Entry 8EOT (electron microscopy, 3.30 A resolution); this record covers chains D and T of the 9 polymer chains in the assembly.

== Chain D ==
Protein: DNA-directed RNA polymerase subunit beta'
Source organism: Mycobacterium tuberculosis H37Rv
Notes: EC 2.7.7.6
Reference sequence: P9WGY7 (RPOC_MYCTU); residue numbers follow UniProt; this construct covers 1-1316
Sequence (1316 residues; each row starts with the number of its first residue):
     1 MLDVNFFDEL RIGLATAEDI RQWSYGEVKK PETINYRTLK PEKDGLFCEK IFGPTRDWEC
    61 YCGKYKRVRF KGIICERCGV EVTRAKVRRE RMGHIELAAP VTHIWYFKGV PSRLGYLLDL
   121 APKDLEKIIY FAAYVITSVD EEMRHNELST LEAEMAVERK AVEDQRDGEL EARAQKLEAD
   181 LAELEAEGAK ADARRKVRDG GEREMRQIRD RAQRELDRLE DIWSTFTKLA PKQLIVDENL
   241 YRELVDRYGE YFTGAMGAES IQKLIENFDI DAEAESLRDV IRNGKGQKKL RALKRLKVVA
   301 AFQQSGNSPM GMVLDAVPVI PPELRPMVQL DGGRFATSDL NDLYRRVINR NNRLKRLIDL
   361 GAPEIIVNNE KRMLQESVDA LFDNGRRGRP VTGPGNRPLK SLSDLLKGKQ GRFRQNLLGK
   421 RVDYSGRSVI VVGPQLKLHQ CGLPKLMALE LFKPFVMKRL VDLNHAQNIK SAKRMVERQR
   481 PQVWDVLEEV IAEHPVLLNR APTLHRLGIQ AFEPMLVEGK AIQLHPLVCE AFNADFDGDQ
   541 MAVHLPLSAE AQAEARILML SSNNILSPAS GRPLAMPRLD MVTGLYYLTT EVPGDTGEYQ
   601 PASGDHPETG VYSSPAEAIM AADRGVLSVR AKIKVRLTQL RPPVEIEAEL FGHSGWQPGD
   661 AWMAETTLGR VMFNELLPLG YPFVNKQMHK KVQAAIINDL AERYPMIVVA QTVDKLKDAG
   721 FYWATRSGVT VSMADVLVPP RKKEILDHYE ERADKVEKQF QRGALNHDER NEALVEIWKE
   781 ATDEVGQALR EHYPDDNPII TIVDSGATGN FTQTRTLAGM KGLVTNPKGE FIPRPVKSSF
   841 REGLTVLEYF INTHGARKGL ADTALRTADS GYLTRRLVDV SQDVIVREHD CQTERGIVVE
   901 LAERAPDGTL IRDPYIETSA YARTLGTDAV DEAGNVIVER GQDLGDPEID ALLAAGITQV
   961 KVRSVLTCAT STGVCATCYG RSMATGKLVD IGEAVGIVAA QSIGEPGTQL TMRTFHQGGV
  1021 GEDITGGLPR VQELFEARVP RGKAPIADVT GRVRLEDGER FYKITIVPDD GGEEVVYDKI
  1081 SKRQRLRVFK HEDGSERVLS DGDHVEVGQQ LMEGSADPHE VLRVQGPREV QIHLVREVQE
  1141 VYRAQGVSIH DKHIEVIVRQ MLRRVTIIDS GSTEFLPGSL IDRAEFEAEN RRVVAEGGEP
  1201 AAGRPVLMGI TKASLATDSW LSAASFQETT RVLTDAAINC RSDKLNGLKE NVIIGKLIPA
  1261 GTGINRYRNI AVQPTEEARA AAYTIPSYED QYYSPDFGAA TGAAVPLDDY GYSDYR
Unresolved in the structure: 1, 1013-1024, 1283-1316
Swiss-Prot annotation at these positions:
  - binding site (Zn(2+)): Cys60, Cys62, Cys75, Cys78, Cys891, Cys968, Cys975, Cys978
  - binding site (Mg(2+)): Asp535, Asp537, Asp539

== Chain T ==
Molecule: 40-nt DNA strand
Sequence (40 nucleotides; row label = number of the first residue in the row):
     1 CGGCAGTCGC CGTGTACCTC TCCATGAGCA GCATGCGCCC
Unresolved in the structure: 34-40

== How chain D and chain T interact ==
Residue-residue contacts (16):
  Gln287(D) with DG3(T), phosphate contact
  Leu330(D) with DC23(T), base contact
  Ala336(D) with DC23(T), base contact
  Lys409(D) with DG14(T), salt bridge to the phosphate; DT15(T), salt bridge to the phosphate
  Arg414(D) with DT13(T), salt bridge to the phosphate
  Arg421(D) with DC17(T), salt bridge to the phosphate
  Arg427(D) with DC17(T), sugar contact
  Ala501(D) with DA16(T), sugar contact
  Pro502(D) with DT15(T), base contact
  Thr867(D) with DG14(T), base contact
  Ala868(D) with DG14(T), sugar contact
  Tyr872(D) with DT13(T), sugar contact
  Gln1227(D) with DG12(T), sugar contact
  Glu1228(D) with DC11(T), phosphate contact; DG12(T), phosphate contact
Other interface residues (no listed pair), chain D (17 interface residues in all): Arg386, Pro394, Gly871
Other interface residues (no listed pair), chain T (11 interface residues in all): DC10, DA24

== Overview ==
The interface between chain D and chain T involves 17 residues on one side and 11 on the other, with 4 salt
bridges. Among the polar pairs are Lys409(D)-DG14(T), Lys409(D)-DT15(T) and Arg414(D)-DT13(T).
Chain D is DNA-directed RNA polymerase subunit beta' (Mycobacterium tuberculosis H37Rv) and chain T is a 40-nt
DNA strand; the structure, M. tuberculosis RNAP elongation complex with NusG, was determined by electron
microscopy, deposited together with 8EHQ, 8EJ3, 8EOE, 8EOF, 8EOS and 8EXY.
